7IAE - chains A and B; structure by X-ray diffraction, 2.44 A resolution.

# Chain A
Protein: Serine protease subunit NS2B
Source organism: Zika virus
UniProtKB: Q32ZE1 (POLG_ZIKV); residues 46-89 here correspond to UniProt positions 1414-1457 (UniProt number = residue number + 1368)
Amino-acid sequence (46 residues; row label = number of the first residue in the row):
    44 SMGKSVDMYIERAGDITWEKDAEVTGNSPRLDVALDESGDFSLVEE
Unresolved in the structure: 44-49, 89
Differences from the reference sequence: expression tag (44-45)
Small-molecule neighbours: A1B9J (N-(2,3-dihydro-1H-isoindol-5-yl)-2-oxo-2,3-dihydro-1H-1,3-benzimidazole-4-carboxamide): S81, G82, D83

# Chain B
Protein: Serine protease NS3
Source organism: Zika virus
Notes: EC 3.4.21.91, 3.6.1.15, 3.6.4.13
UniProtKB: Q32ZE1 (POLG_ZIKV); residues 11-177 here correspond to UniProt positions 1509-1675 (UniProt number = residue number + 1498)
Amino-acid sequence (168 residues; row label = number of the first residue in the row):
    10 MKEVKKGETTDGVYRVMTRRLLGSTQVGVGVMQEGVFHTMWHVTKGAALR
    60 SGEGRLDPYWGDVKQDLVSYCGPWKLDAAWDGLSEVQLLAVPPGERAKNI
   110 QTLPGIFKTKDGDIGAVALDYPAGTSGSPILDKCGRVIGLYGNGVVIKNG
   160 SYVSAITQGKREEETPVE
Unresolved in the structure: 10-15, 172-177
Differences from the reference sequence: initiating methionine (10); conflict K107 (Arg1605 in Q32ZE1)
Curated features (UniProtKB/Swiss-Prot):
  - active site (Charge relay system): H51, D75, S135
Small-molecule neighbours: A1B9J (N-(2,3-dihydro-1H-isoindol-5-yl)-2-oxo-2,3-dihydro-1H-1,3-benzimidazole-4-carboxamide): H51, D75, Y130, P131, A132, S135, Y150, G151, N152, V155, Y161

# Interface between chain A and chain B
Contacting residue pairs (95):
  M51(A) - M26(B)
  M51(A) - V36(B)  hydrophobic
  M51(A) - V52(B)
  M51(A) - T53(B)
  M51(A) - L58(B)  hydrophobic
  M51(A) - R59(B)  hydrogen bond (backbone-backbone)
  Y52(A) - R24(B)
  Y52(A) - V25(B)
  Y52(A) - M26(B)  hydrogen bond (backbone-backbone)
  Y52(A) - R28(B)
  Y52(A) - S33(B)  hydrogen bond
  Y52(A) - R59(B)
  I53(A) - Y23(B)  hydrophobic
  I53(A) - R24(B)
  I53(A) - M41(B)  hydrophobic
  I53(A) - F46(B)  hydrophobic
  I53(A) - R59(B)  hydrogen bond (backbone-backbone)
  I53(A) - S60(B)
  I53(A) - L65(B)  hydrophobic
  E54(A) - Y23(B)
  E54(A) - R24(B)  hydrogen bond (backbone-backbone)
  R55(A) - E17(B)
  R55(A) - D20(B)  hydrogen bond (side chain-backbone)
  R55(A) - G21(B)
  R55(A) - V22(B)
  R55(A) - Y23(B)
  A56(A) - V22(B)  hydrogen bond (backbone-backbone)
  A56(A) - R24(B)
  A56(A) - V100(B)  hydrophobic
  A56(A) - A106(B)
  G57(A) - G21(B)
  G57(A) - V22(B)  hydrogen bond (backbone-backbone)
  D58(A) - L98(B)
  I59(A) - G21(B)
  I59(A) - V22(B)
  I59(A) - V40(B)  hydrophobic
  I59(A) - L98(B)  hydrophobic
  I59(A) - L140(B)  hydrophobic
  I59(A) - G144(B)
  T60(A) - N108(B)  hydrogen bond (backbone-side chain)
  T60(A) - L140(B)
  W61(A) - E94(B)
  W61(A) - V95(B)
  W61(A) - Q96(B)
  W61(A) - Q110(B)
  W61(A) - L140(B)
  W61(A) - D141(B)
  W61(A) - K142(B)
  E62(A) - Q96(B)  hydrogen bond (backbone-side chain)
  E62(A) - N108(B)
  A65(A) - Q96(B)
  A65(A) - N108(B)
  E66(A) - I109(B)
  E66(A) - Q110(B)  hydrogen bond (backbone-backbone)
  V67(A) - E94(B)
  V67(A) - Q110(B)
  T68(A) - I109(B)
  T68(A) - Q110(B)  hydrogen bond (backbone-backbone)
  T68(A) - T111(B)  hydrogen bond (backbone-side chain)
  T68(A) - L128(B)
  G69(A) - T111(B)
  G69(A) - A127(B)
  N70(A) - L112(B)
  N70(A) - A127(B)
  S71(A) - L112(B)  hydrogen bond (side chain-backbone)
  S71(A) - P113(B)
  S71(A) - G114(B)
  P72(A) - G114(B)
  P72(A) - I115(B)  hydrogen bond (backbone-backbone)
  P72(A) - A127(B)
  R73(A) - I115(B)
  R73(A) - K117(B)
  L74(A) - I115(B)  hydrogen bond (backbone-backbone)
  L74(A) - F116(B)
  L74(A) - K117(B)  hydrogen bond (backbone-backbone)
  L74(A) - I156(B)  hydrophobic
  L74(A) - V162(B)  hydrophobic
  D75(A) - K117(B)
  V76(A) - F116(B)  hydrophobic
  V76(A) - K117(B)  hydrogen bond (backbone-backbone)
  V76(A) - T118(B)
  L78(A) - K73(B)
  D79(A) - K73(B)
  S81(A) - V72(B)
  G82(A) - V72(B)
  G82(A) - K73(B)
  G82(A) - N152(B)  hydrogen bond (backbone-side chain)
  F84(A) - F116(B)  hydrophobic
  F84(A) - N152(B)
  F84(A) - G153(B)
  S85(A) - V154(B)
  L86(A) - V154(B)
  L86(A) - V155(B)
  L86(A) - I156(B)  hydrophobic
  E88(A) - K157(B)
Interface residues without a listed pair, chain A (34 interface residues in all): D50, E80
Interface residues without a listed pair, chain B (58 interface residues in all): T19, T27, A57, P138, V146, A164

# Summary
The interface between chain A and chain B involves 34 residues on one side and 58 on the other, with 19
hydrogen bonds. Polar contacts include Y52(A)-S33(B), R55(A)-D20(B) and T60(A)-N108(B). Compound A1B9J is
bound between chain A and chain B.
Chain A is Serine protease subunit NS2B and chain B is Serine protease NS3, both from Zika virus; the
structure, Group deposition of ZIKV NS2B-NS3 protease in complex with inhibitors from ASAP Discovery
Consortium -- Crystal ..., was determined by X-ray diffraction.
